6YU7 - chain A; structure by X-ray diffraction, 2.30 A resolution.

# Chain A
Name: Sodium-dependent transporter
Source organism: Bacillus halodurans
UniProt: A0A4Y7X244 (A0A4Y7X244_BACHO); residue numbers follow UniProt; this construct covers 2-453
Chain sequence (455 residues; each row starts with the number of its first residue; numbers below 1 keep their minus sign (Ser-1 is residue -1)):
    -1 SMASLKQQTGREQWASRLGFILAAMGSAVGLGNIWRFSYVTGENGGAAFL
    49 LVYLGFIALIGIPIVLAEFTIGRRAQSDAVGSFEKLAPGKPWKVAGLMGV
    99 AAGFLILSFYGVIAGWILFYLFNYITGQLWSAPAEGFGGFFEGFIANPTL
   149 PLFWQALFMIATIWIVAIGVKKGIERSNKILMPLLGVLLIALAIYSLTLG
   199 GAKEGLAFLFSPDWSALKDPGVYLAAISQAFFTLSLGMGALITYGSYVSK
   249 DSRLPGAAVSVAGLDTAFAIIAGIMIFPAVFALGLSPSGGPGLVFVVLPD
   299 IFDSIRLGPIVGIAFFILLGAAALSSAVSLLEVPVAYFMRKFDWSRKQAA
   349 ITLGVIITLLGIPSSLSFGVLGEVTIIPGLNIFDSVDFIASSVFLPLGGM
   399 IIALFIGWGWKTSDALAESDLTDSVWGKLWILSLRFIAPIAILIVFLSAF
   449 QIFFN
Disordered / not traced: -1 to 7, 450-453
Differences from the reference sequence: expression tag (-1 to 1)
Bound ions: Na+ site 1: Gly24, Val27, Ala320, Ser323, Ser324; Na+ site 2: Ala26, Asn31, Thr231, Asp263 (together with tyrosine)
Ligand contacts: tyrosine (TYR): Ser25, Ala26, Val27, Gly28, Leu29, Gly30, Asn31, Tyr108, Phe230, Thr231, Leu232, Ser233, Met236, Ala238, Ser324, Ser327, Leu328
What the authors report for this chain:
  - binding site for tyrosine: Ala26, Gly30, Tyr108, Phe230, Thr231, Ser233, Met236
  - conformationally variable residues (side-chain flip): Met236
  - mutagenesis - M236F: abolished growth in response to L-Trp
  - specificity-determining residues: Met236
  - mutagenesis - M236F: abolished catalytic activity on L-Trp
  - mutagenesis - M236F: unchanged catalytic activity on Leu
  - mutagenesis - M236F: abolished binding to aromatic amino acids

# Overview
Bound to chain A: tyrosine. The Na+ site 1 is built by Gly24, Val27, Ala320, Ser323 and Ser324. Ala26, Asn31,
Thr231 and Asp263 coordinate Na+ site 2. The paper reports a binding site for tyrosine at Ala26, Gly30 and
Tyr108 among others; M236F abolishes growth in response to L-Trp.
Chain A is Sodium-dependent transporter (Bacillus halodurans); the structure, Crystal structure of MhsT in
complex with L-tyrosine, was determined by X-ray diffraction, deposited together with 6YU2, 6YU3, 6YU4, 6YU5
and 6YU6.
